PDB entry 8VHI | electron microscopy, 5.00 A resolution (low resolution: residue-level contacts below are approximate; hydrogen-bond / salt-bridge calls are withheld) | chains C and D of the 5 polymer chains in the assembly

[Chain C (and D)]
Protein: Nucleoplasmin isoform X1
From: Xenopus laevis
Notes: chain D of this document is another copy of the same molecule, construct and numbering; everything in this record applies to it too
UniProtKB: A0A1L8H245 (A0A1L8H245_XENLA); numbering as in UniProt (aligned over 1-199)
Chain sequence (199 residues; row label = number of the first residue in the row):
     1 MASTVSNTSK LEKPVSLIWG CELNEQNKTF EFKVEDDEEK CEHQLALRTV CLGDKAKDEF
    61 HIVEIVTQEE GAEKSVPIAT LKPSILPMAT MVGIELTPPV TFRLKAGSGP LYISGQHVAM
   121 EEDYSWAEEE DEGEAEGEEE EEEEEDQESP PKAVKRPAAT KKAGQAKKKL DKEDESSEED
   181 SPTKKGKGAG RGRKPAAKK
Not modelled in the structure: 1-15, 126-199

[How chain C and chain D interact]
Residue-residue contacts - 14 pairs, chain C then chain D:
  Leu17(C) with Glu69(D)
  Ile18(C) with Glu69(D); Lys74(D); Val76(D)
  Arg48(C) with Val76(D)
  Cys51(C) with Thr80(D)
  Pro83(C) with Phe60(D); Ile85(D)
  Ser84(C) with Ile85(D)
  Ile85(C) with Ile85(D)
  Pro87(C) with Phe60(D)
  Met88(C) with Ala79(D); Thr80(D)
  Tyr112(C) with Pro77(D)
Other interface residues (no listed pair), chain C (11 interface residues in all): Thr49
Other interface residues (no listed pair), chain D (9 interface residues in all): Ile78

[Overview]
Chain C and chain D form an interface of 11 and 9 residues respectively.
Both chains are Nucleoplasmin isoform X1 (Xenopus laevis). Entry 8VHI (NPM2-H1.8 isolated from Xenopus egg
extract) was determined by electron microscopy (same publication as 8VHJ and 8VHK).
